Entry 7WDU (X-ray diffraction, 2.23 A resolution); this record covers chain A.

[Chain A]
Molecule: Beta-N-acetylhexosaminidase
From: Bifidobacterium bifidum JCM 1254
Notes: EC 3.2.1.52
UniProtKB: D4QAP5 (D4QAP5_BIFBI); residues 39-861 here = UniProt positions 39-861
Chain sequence (830 residues; each row starts with the number of its first residue):
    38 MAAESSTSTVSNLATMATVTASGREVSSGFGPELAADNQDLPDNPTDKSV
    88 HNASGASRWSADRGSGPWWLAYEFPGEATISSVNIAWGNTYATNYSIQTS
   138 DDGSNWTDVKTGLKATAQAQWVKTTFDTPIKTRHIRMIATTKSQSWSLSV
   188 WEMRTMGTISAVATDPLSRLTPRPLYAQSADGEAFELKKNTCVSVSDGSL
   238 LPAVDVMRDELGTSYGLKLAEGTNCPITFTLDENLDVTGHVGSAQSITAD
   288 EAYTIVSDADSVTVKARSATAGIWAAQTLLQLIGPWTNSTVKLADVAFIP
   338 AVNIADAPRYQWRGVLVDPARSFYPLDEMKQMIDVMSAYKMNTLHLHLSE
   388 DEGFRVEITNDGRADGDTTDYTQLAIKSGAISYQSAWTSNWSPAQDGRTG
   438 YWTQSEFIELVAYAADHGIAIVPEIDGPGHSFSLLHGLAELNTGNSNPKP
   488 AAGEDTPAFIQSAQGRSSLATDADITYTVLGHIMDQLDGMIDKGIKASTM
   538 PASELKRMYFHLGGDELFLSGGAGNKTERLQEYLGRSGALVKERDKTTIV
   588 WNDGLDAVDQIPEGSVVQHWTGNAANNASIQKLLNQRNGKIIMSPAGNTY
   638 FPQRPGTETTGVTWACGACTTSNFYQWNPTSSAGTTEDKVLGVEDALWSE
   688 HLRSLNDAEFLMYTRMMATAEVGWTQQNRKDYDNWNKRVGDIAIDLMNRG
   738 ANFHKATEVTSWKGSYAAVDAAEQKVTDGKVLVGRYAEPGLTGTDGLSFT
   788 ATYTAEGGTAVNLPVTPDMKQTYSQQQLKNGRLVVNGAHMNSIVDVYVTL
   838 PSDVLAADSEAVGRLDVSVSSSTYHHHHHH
Disordered / not traced: 38-45, 796, 847-848
Sequence notes: initiating methionine (38); expression tag (862-867)
Disulfides: Cys229-Cys262, Cys653-Cys656
Ion coordination: Ca2+: Leu71, Asp74, Ser94, Trp188, Glu189
Small-molecule neighbours:
  - PUGNAc-6S (8R9; [[(3R,4R,5S,6R)-3-acetamido-4,5-bis(oxidanyl)-6-(sulfooxymethyl)oxan-2-ylidene]amino] N-phenylcarbamate), molecule 1: Glu62, Val63, Phe67, Lys85, His88, Asn89, Arg95, Ser97, Asn126, Gln181, Trp183, Ser184
  - PUGNAc-6S (8R9), molecule 2: Arg358, Glu387, His467, Asp552, Glu553, Trp588, Trp607, Tyr637, Pro639, Gln640, Val649, Trp651, Trp685, Glu687

[Summary]
Bound to chain A: PUGNAc-6S. Leu71, Asp74, Ser94, Trp188 and Glu189 coordinate Ca2+.
Chain A is Beta-N-acetylhexosaminidase (Bifidobacterium bifidum JCM 1254); the structure,
6-sulfo-beta-D-N-acetylglucosaminidase from Bifidobacterium bifidum in complex with PUGNAc-6S, was determined
by X-ray diffraction (same publication as 7WDT).
